PDB entry 4KTX | X-ray diffraction, 2.59 A resolution | chains A and B

== Chain A ==
Protein: Botulinum neurotoxin A light chain
Organism: Clostridium botulinum A
Notes: EC 3.4.24.69; fragment: Catalytic domain residues 1-425
UniProtKB: A5HZZ9 (BXA1_CLOBH); residues 1-425 here = UniProt positions 1-425
Chain sequence (445 residues; numbered -19 to 425; the number before each row is that of its first residue; numbers below 1 keep their minus sign (Met-19 is residue -19)):
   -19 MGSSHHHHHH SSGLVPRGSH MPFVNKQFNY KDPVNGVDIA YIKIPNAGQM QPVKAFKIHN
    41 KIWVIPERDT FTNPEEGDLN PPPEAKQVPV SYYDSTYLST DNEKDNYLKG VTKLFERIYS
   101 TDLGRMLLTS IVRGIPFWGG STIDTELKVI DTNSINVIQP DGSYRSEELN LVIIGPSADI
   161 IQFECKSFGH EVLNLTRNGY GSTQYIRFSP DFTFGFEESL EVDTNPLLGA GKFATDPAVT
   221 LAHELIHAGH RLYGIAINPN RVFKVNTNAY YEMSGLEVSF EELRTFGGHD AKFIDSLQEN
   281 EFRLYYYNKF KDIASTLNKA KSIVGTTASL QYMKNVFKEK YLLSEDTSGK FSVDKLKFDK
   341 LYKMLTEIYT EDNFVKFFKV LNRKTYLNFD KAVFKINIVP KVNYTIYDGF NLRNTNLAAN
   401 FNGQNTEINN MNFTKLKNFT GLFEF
Unresolved in the structure: -19 to -3
Sequence notes: expression tag (-19 to 0); engineered mutation Ser134 (Cys in A5HZZ9)
Ion coordination: Zn2+: His223, His227, Glu262 (shared with Ala2(B) of chain B)
Ligand contacts: s-1,2-propanediol (PGO): Arg177, Ala236, Ile237, Asn238, Arg241, Phe282, Tyr285, Tyr286

== Chain B ==
Protein: Peptide inhibitor MPT-DPP-ARG-G-LEU-NH2
Chain sequence (6 residues; numbered 1 to 6; the number before each row is that of its first residue):
     1 XARGLX
Modified residues: MPT (beta-mercaptopropionic acid) at position 1; Ala2 (diaminopropanoic acid; DPP); NH2 (amino group) at position 6
Ion coordination: Zn2+: Ala2 (shared with His223(A), His227(A), Glu262(A) of chain A)

== Interface between chain A and chain B ==
Contacting residue pairs (27):
  Val70(A) with Leu5(B), hydrophobic
  Gln162(A) with MPT_1(B)
  Phe163(A) with MPT_1(B); Ala2(B); Arg3(B); Gly4(B), hydrogen bond (backbone-backbone)
  Glu164(A) with MPT_1(B), hydrogen bond (backbone-backbone)
  Cys165(A) with MPT_1(B), disulfide
  Phe194(A) with Arg3(B)
  Thr215(A) with Arg3(B), hydrogen bond
  His223(A) with Ala2(B), hydrogen bond (side chain-backbone)
  Glu224(A) with Ala2(B), hydrogen bond (side chain-backbone)
  His227(A) with Ala2(B), hydrogen bond (side chain-backbone)
  Leu256(A) with Leu5(B), hydrophobic
  Glu262(A) with Ala2(B), hydrogen bond (side chain-backbone)
  Arg363(A) with Arg3(B), hydrogen bond (side chain-backbone)
  Tyr366(A) with Ala2(B), hydrogen bond (side chain-backbone); Arg3(B), hydrogen bond (side chain-backbone); Gly4(B), hydrogen bond (side chain-backbone)
  Asn368(A) with Leu5(B); NH2_6(B), hydrogen bond (backbone-backbone)
  Phe369(A) with Leu5(B)
  Asp370(A) with Arg3(B), salt bridge; Gly4(B); Leu5(B), hydrogen bond (backbone-backbone); NH2_6(B)
  Phe423(A) with Leu5(B), hydrophobic
Other interface residues (no listed pair), chain A (22 interface residues in all): Ser167, Phe168, Arg187, Tyr251
Disulfides between the chains: Cys165(A)-MPT_1(B)

== In short ==
The interface between chain A and chain B involves 22 residues on one side and 6 on the other; the contacts
include 1 disulfide bond, 13 hydrogen bonds and 1 salt bridge. Polar pairs include Asp370(A)-Arg3(B),
Thr215(A)-Arg3(B) and His223(A)-Ala2(B). Ligands of chain A: s-1,2-propanediol.
Chain A is Botulinum neurotoxin A light chain (Clostridium botulinum A) and chain B is Peptide inhibitor
MPT-DPP-ARG-G-LEU-NH2; the structure, Crystal structure of the catalytic domain of botulinum neurotoxin BoNT/A
C134S mutant with covalent inhibitor that ..., was determined by X-ray diffraction.
